5W9P - chains J and C of the 12 polymer chains in the assembly; structure by electron microscopy, 4.00 A resolution.

# Chain J (and C)
Name: Spike glycoprotein
From: Middle East respiratory syndrome-related coronavirus
Notes: chain C of this document is another copy of the same molecule, construct and numbering; everything in this record applies to it too
UniProtKB: W5ZZF5 (W5ZZF5_9BETC); residue numbers follow UniProt; this construct covers 1-1291
Chain sequence (1329 residues; numbered 1 to 1329; the number before each row is that of its first residue):
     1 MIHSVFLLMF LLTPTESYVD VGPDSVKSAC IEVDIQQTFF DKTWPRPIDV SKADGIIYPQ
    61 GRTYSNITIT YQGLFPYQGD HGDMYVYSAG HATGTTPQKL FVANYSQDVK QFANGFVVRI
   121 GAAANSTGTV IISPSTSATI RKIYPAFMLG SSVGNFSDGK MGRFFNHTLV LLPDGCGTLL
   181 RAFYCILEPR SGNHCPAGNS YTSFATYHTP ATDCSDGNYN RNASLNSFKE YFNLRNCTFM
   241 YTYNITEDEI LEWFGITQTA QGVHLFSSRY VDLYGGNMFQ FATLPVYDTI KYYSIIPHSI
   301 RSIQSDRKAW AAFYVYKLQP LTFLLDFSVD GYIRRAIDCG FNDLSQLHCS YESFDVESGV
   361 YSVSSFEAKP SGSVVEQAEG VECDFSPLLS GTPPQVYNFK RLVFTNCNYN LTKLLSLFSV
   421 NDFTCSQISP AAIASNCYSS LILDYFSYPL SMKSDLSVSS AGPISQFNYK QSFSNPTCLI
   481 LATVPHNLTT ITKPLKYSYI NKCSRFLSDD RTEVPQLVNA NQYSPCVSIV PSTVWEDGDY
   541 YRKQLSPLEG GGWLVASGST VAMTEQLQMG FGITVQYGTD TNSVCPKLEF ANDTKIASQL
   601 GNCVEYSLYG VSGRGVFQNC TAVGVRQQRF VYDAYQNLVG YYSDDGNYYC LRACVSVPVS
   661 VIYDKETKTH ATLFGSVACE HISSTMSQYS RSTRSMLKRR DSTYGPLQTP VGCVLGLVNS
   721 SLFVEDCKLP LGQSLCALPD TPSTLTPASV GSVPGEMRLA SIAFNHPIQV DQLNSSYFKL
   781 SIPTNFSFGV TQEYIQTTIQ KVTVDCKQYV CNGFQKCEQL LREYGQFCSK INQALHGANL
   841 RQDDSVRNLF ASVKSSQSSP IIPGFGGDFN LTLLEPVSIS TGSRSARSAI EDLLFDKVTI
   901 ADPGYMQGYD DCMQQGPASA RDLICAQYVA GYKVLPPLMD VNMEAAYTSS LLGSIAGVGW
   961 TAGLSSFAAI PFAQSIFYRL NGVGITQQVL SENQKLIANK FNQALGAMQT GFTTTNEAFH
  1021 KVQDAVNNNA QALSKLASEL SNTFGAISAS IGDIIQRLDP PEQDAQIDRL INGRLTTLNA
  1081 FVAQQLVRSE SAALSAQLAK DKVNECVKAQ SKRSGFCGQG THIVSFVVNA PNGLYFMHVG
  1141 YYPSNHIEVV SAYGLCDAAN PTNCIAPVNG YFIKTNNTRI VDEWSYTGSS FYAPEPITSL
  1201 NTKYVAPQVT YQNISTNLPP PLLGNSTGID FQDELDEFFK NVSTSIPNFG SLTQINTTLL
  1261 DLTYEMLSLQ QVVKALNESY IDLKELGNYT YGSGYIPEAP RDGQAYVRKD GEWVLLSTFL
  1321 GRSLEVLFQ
Not modelled in the structure: 1-752, 878-885, 1224-1329 (chain C: 1-17, 380-592, 744-1329)
Disulfide bonds: C806-C828, C811-C817, C912-C925, C1156-C1164
Covalently attached groups: covalent link Y905-L935
Differences from the reference sequence: conflict F506 (Leu in W5ZZF5), A748 (Arg in W5ZZF5), G751 (Arg in W5ZZF5); engineered mutation P1060 (Val in W5ZZF5), P1061 (Leu in W5ZZF5); expression tag (1292-1329)
From the paper describing this entry:
  - mutagenesis - V1060P/L1061P (>50-fold): increased expression

# How chain J and chain C interact
Contacting residue pairs (47):
  T803(J) - S362(C)
  D805(J) - S364(C)
  D805(J) - S365(C)  hydrogen bond (side chain-backbone)
  K807(J) - R691(C)
  E818(J) - R691(C)  salt bridge
  R822(J) - P320(C)  hydrogen bond (side chain-backbone)
  S829(J) - S350(C)
  Q833(J) - S350(C)  hydrogen bond (side chain-backbone)
  Q833(J) - Y351(C)
  H836(J) - V360(C)
  H836(J) - Y361(C)
  R847(J) - D726(C)  salt bridge
  Y905(J) - S676(C)
  Y905(J) - P710(C)
  Y905(J) - V711(C)
  Y905(J) - Q733(C)
  M906(J) - S676(C)
  Q907(J) - S676(C)
  Y909(J) - V655(C)  hydrophobic
  Y909(J) - S656(C)
  Y909(J) - P658(C)
  D910(J) - V677(C)
  D910(J) - A678(C)
  D910(J) - H681(C)  salt bridge
  C912(J) - R652(C)  hydrogen bond (backbone-side chain)
  M913(J) - V655(C)  hydrophobic
  M913(J) - H681(C)
  Q914(J) - G601(C)
  Q914(J) - V616(C)
  Q914(J) - Q618(C)  hydrogen bond (backbone-side chain)
  A918(J) - C650(C)  hydrophobic
  A920(J) - R652(C)  hydrogen bond (backbone-side chain)
  C925(J) - R652(C)  hydrogen bond
  Y928(J) - R652(C)  hydrogen bond (side chain-backbone)
  Y928(J) - C654(C)
  Y928(J) - S656(C)
  P936(J) - L731(C)
  P936(J) - Q733(C)
  P937(J) - G732(C)
  P937(J) - Q733(C)  hydrogen bond (backbone-backbone)
  L938(J) - P730(C)  hydrophobic
  L938(J) - Q733(C)
  M939(J) - Q733(C)
  D940(J) - Q733(C)
  M943(J) - S734(C)
  S1038(J) - Y635(C)
  S1041(J) - Y635(C)
Interface residues without a listed pair, chain J (37 interface residues in all): Q808, N812, G813, G908, G916, R921, K933, D1053
Interface residues without a listed pair, chain C (40 interface residues in all): Q72, V363, E367, N602, S612, R614, F617, C620, G675

# In short
The interface between chain J and chain C involves 37 residues on one side and 40 on the other, with 9
hydrogen bonds and 3 salt bridges. Among the polar pairs are E818(J)-R691(C), R847(J)-D726(C) and
D910(J)-H681(C). The paper reports that V1060P/L1061P of chain J increase expression.
Chain J and chain C are both Spike glycoprotein (Middle East respiratory syndrome-related coronavirus); the
structure, MERS S ectodomain trimer in complex with variable domain of neutralizing antibody G4, was
determined by electron microscopy together with 5VZR, 5W9H, 5W9I, 5W9J, 5W9K, 5W9L and 3 further entries from
the same study.
